2QPD - chains B and C of the 3 polymer chains in the assembly; structure by X-ray diffraction, 3.25 A resolution.

Chain B:
Name: Cytochrome c oxidase subunit 2
Organism: Thermus thermophilus
Notes: EC 1.9.3.1
UniProt: Q5SJ80 (COX2_THET8); residues 1-168 here = UniProt positions 1-168
Sequence (168 residues; each row starts with the number of its first residue):
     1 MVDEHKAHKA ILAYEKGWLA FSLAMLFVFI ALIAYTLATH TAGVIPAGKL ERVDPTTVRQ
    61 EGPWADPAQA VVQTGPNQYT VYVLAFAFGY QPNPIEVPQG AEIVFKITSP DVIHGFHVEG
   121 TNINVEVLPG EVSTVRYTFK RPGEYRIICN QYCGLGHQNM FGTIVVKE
Disordered / not traced: 1-2
Curated features (UniProtKB/Swiss-Prot):
  - binding site (Cu cation): H114, C149, C153, H157
Bound ions: dinuclear copper ion: H114, C149, Q151, C153, M160

Chain C:
Name: Cytochrome c oxidase polypeptide 2A
Organism: Thermus thermophilus
Notes: EC 1.9.3.1
UniProt: P82543 (COXA_THET8); numbering as in UniProt (aligned over 1-34)
Sequence (34 residues; numbered 1 to 34; the number before each row is that of its first residue):
     1 MEEKPKGALA VILVLTLTIL VFWLGVYAVF FARG
Disordered / not traced: 1
Curated features (UniProtKB/Swiss-Prot):
  - modified residue: M1 (N-formylmethionine)

Chain B / chain C interface:
Pairs across the interface (28; chain B residue first):
  D3(B) - E2(C)  hydrogen bond (side chain-backbone)
  K6(B) - E2(C)  hydrogen bond (side chain-backbone)
  K6(B) - E3(C)  salt bridge
  Y14(B) - K4(C)
  Y14(B) - P5(C)
  W18(B) - I12(C)  hydrophobic
  W18(B) - T16(C)
  F21(B) - T16(C)
  M25(B) - I19(C)  hydrophobic
  M25(B) - L20(C)  hydrophobic
  F29(B) - I19(C)  hydrophobic
  F29(B) - L20(C)  hydrophobic
  F29(B) - W23(C)  hydrophobic
  L32(B) - W23(C)  hydrophobic
  L32(B) - Y27(C)
  Y35(B) - Y27(C)
  T36(B) - Y27(C)
  H40(B) - G34(C)
  T41(B) - F30(C)
  T41(B) - G34(C)
  G120(B) - R33(C)
  T121(B) - R33(C)  hydrogen bond (backbone-side chain)
  N122(B) - F30(C)
  N122(B) - R33(C)
  N122(B) - G34(C)
  Y137(B) - R33(C)  hydrogen bond (side chain-backbone)
  Y137(B) - G34(C)  hydrogen bond (side chain-backbone)
  K140(B) - G34(C)  hydrogen bond (side chain-backbone)
Other interface residues (no listed pair), chain B (20 interface residues in all): I33, H117, R141
Other interface residues (no listed pair), chain C (16 interface residues in all): L9, L15, F31

Summary:
20 residues of chain B face 16 of chain C across their interface; the contacts include 6 hydrogen bonds and 1
salt bridge. Among the polar pairs are K6(B)-E3(C), D3(B)-E2(C) and K6(B)-E2(C). From UniProt: 4 Cu
cation-binding residues on chain B.
Here chain B is Cytochrome c oxidase subunit 2 and chain C is Cytochrome c oxidase polypeptide 2A, both from
Thermus thermophilus. Entry 2QPD (An unexpected outcome of surface-engineering an integral membrane protein:
Improved crystallization of cytochrome ba3 oxidase from ...) was determined by X-ray diffraction (same
publication as 2QPE).
